8DEE - chains E and R of the 12 polymer chains in the assembly; structure by electron microscopy, 3.40 A resolution.

# Chain E (and R)
Name: Capsid protein
Organism: Western equine encephalitis virus
Notes: EC 3.4.21.90; chain R of this document is another copy of the same molecule, construct and numbering; everything in this record applies to it too
UniProtKB: P13897 (POLS_WEEV); residues 1-259 here = UniProt positions 1-259
Chain sequence (259 residues; each row starts with the number of its first residue):
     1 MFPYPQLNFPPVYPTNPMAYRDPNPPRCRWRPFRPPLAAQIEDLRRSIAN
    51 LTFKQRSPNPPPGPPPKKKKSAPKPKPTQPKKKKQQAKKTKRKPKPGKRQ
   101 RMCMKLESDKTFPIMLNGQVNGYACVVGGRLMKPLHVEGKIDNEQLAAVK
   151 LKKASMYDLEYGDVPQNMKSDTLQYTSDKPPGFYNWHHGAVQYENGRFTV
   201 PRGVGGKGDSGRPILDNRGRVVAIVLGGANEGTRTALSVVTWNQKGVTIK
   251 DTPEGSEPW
Not modelled in the structure: 1-106
Curated features (UniProtKB/Swiss-Prot):
  - region: Met1 to Pro36 (Necessary for nucleocapsid assembly and virus assembly), Leu37 to Lys70 (Host transcription inhibition), Lys83 to Thr111 (Binding to the viral RNA), Pro96 to Lys110 (Ribosome-binding), Lys152 to Tyr157 (Interaction with spike glycoprotein E2), Gln244 to Thr248 (Interaction with spike glycoprotein E2)
  - motif: Leu44 to Leu51 (Supraphysiological nuclear export signal), Lys67 to Lys70 (Nuclear localization signal)
  - active site (Charge relay system): His136, Asp158, Ser210
  - site: Tyr184 (Involved in dimerization of the capsid protein), Asn217 (Involved in dimerization of the capsid protein), Trp259 (Cleavage)
  - modified residue: Ser108 (Phosphoserine), Thr111 (Phosphothreonine)

# Chain E / chain R interface
Pairs across the interface (9):
  Gln166(E) - Asn230(R)
  Gln166(E) - Glu231(R)
  Asn167(E) - Glu231(R)
  Asn167(E) - Thr233(R)
  Lys169(E) - Glu231(R)  salt bridge
  Ser170(E) - Glu231(R)
  Ser170(E) - Thr233(R)  hydrogen bond
  Asp171(E) - Thr233(R)
  Gln174(E) - Asn195(R)  hydrogen bond
Also at the interface, not in a pair above, chain E (7 interface residues in all): Tyr175
Also at the interface, not in a pair above, chain R (5 interface residues in all): Arg234

# Summary
Chain E and chain R form an interface of 7 and 5 residues respectively, with 2 hydrogen bonds and 1 salt
bridge. Polar contacts include Lys169(E)-Glu231(R), Ser170(E)-Thr233(R) and Gln174(E)-Asn195(R). From UniProt:
3 active-site residues on chain E.
Chain E and chain R are both Capsid protein (Western equine encephalitis virus); the structure, Asymmetric
Unit of Western Equine Encephalitis Virus, was determined by electron microscopy, deposited together with
8DEF, 8DEQ, 8DUL, 8DUN, 8DWO, 8EEU and 8EEV.
